3LWL - chains A and B of the 3 polymer chains in the assembly; structure by X-ray diffraction, 2.25 A resolution.

== Chain A ==
Molecule: DNA polymerase I, thermostable
From: Thermus aquaticus
Notes: EC 2.7.7.7; fragment: klenow fragment
Reference sequence: P19821 (DPO1_THEAQ); residue numbers follow UniProt; this construct covers 293-832
Sequence (540 residues; row label = number of the first residue in the row):
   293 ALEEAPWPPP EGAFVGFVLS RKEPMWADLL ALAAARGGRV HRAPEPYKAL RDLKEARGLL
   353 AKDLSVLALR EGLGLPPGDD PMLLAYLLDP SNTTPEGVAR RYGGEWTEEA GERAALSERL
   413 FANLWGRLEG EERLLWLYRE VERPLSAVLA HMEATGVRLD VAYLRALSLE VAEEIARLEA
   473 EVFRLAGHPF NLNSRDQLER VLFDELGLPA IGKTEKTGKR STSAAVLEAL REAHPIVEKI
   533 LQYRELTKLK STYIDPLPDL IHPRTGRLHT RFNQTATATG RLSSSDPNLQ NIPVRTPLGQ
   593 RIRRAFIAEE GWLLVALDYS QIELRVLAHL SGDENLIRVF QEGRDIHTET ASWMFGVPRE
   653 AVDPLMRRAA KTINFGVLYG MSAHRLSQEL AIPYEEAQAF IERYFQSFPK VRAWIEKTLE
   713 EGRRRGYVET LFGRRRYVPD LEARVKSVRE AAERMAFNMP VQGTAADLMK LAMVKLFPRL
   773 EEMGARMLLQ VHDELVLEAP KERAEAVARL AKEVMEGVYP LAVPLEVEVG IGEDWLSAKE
Not modelled in the structure: 293-294, 653-656
Residues lining bound ligands: 2',3'-dideoxyadenosine triphosphate (DDS): Arg587, Gln613, His639, Arg659, Lys663, Phe667, Tyr671, Asp785
From the paper describing this entry:
  - binding site for the 12-nt DNA strand (chain B): Arg587
  - binding site for 2',3'-dideoxyadenosine triphosphate: Arg587, Lys663, Phe667, Tyr671
  - conformationally variable residues (side-chain flip): Arg587
  - binding site for the 16-nt DNA strand: Tyr671
  - specificity-determining residues: Tyr671
  - catalytic residues: Lys663 (citing earlier work)
  - mutagenesis - Y671A (5350-fold): decreased catalytic activity
  - mutagenesis - Y671F: unchanged catalytic activity on non-damaged substrates
  - mutagenesis - Y671W: decreased catalytic activity on dATP
  - mutagenesis - Y671F: decreased catalytic activity on abasic site
  - mutagenesis - Y671W: increased catalytic activity on dCMP
  - mutagenesis - Y671W: increased catalytic activity on dTMP
  - mutagenesis - Y671W: increased catalytic activity on blunt-end extension

== Chain B ==
Molecule: 12-nt DNA strand
Sequence (12 nucleotides; each row starts with the number of its first residue):
   101 GACCACGGCG CX
Modified positions: 2DA (2',3'-dideoxyadenosine-5'-monophosphate) at position 112

== Interface between chain A and chain B ==
Residue-residue contacts - 38 pairs, chain A then chain B:
  Arg487(A) - DG107(B)  hydrogen bond to the phosphate
  Arg487(A) - DG108(B)  salt bridge to the phosphate
  Thr506(A) - DG107(B)  hydrogen bond to the phosphate
  Thr506(A) - DG108(B)  phosphate contact
  Glu507(A) - DG107(B)  phosphate contact
  Lys508(A) - DC106(B)  phosphate contact
  Lys508(A) - DG107(B)  hydrogen bond to the phosphate
  Thr509(A) - DC106(B)  phosphate contact
  Thr509(A) - DG107(B)  hydrogen bond to the phosphate
  Ser513(A) - DG108(B)  hydrogen bond to the phosphate
  Thr514(A) - DG108(B)  hydrogen bond to the phosphate
  Ser515(A) - DG108(B)  phosphate contact
  Ser515(A) - DC109(B)  phosphate contact
  Ala516(A) - DC109(B)  hydrogen bond to the phosphate
  Arg536(A) - DG108(B)  hydrogen bond to the phosphate
  Arg536(A) - DC109(B)  salt bridge to the phosphate
  Lys540(A) - DG108(B)  base contact
  Lys540(A) - DC109(B)  hydrogen bond to the base
  Lys540(A) - DG110(B)  sugar contact
  Leu541(A) - DG110(B)  sugar contact
  Tyr545(A) - DG110(B)  hydrogen bond to the sugar
  Arg573(A) - 2DA_112(B)  base contact
  Asn580(A) - DG110(B)  base contact
  Gln582(A) - DC111(B)  sugar contact
  Asn583(A) - DG110(B)  hydrogen bond to the base
  Asn583(A) - DC111(B)  sugar contact
  Ile584(A) - DC111(B)  sugar contact
  Pro585(A) - DG110(B)  phosphate contact
  Pro585(A) - DC111(B)  phosphate contact
  Val586(A) - DC111(B)  hydrogen bond to the phosphate
  Val586(A) - 2DA_112(B)  phosphate contact
  Arg587(A) - DC111(B)  salt bridge to the phosphate
  Arg587(A) - 2DA_112(B)  salt bridge to the phosphate
  Arg595(A) - DC111(B)  phosphate contact
  Val783(A) - 2DA_112(B)  sugar contact
  His784(A) - 2DA_112(B)  sugar contact
  Asp785(A) - 2DA_112(B)  sugar contact
  Glu786(A) - 2DA_112(B)  sugar contact
Interface residues without a listed pair, chain A (30 interface residues in all): Gly510, Glu537, Tyr671, Lys831

== Summary ==
Chain A and chain B form an interface of 30 and 7 residues respectively; the contacts include 12 hydrogen
bonds and 4 salt bridges. Polar contacts include Lys540(A)-DC109(B), Asn583(A)-DG110(B) and
Tyr545(A)-DG110(B). Ligands of chain A: 2',3'-dideoxyadenosine triphosphate. The paper reports the catalytic
residue Lys663(A); Y671A of chain A reduces catalytic activity; 3 substitutions were tested in all.
Here chain A is DNA polymerase I, thermostable (Thermus aquaticus) and chain B is a 12-nt DNA strand. Entry
3LWL (Structure of Klenow fragment of Taq polymerase in complex with an abasic site) was determined by X-ray
diffraction together with 3LWM from the same study.
